Entry 1S0N (X-ray diffraction, 2.80 A resolution); this record covers chains T and A of the 3 polymer chains in the assembly.

[Chain T]
Molecule: 18-nt DNA strand
Sequence (18 nucleotides; numbered 1 to 18; the number before each row is that of its first residue):
     1 TACGACGTGATCAGTGCC

[Chain A]
Protein: DNA polymerase IV
Organism: Sulfolobus solfataricus
Notes: EC 2.7.7.7
UniProt: Q97W02 (DPO42_SULSO); residue numbers follow UniProt; this construct covers 1-352
Sequence (352 residues; numbered 1 to 352; the number before each row is that of its first residue):
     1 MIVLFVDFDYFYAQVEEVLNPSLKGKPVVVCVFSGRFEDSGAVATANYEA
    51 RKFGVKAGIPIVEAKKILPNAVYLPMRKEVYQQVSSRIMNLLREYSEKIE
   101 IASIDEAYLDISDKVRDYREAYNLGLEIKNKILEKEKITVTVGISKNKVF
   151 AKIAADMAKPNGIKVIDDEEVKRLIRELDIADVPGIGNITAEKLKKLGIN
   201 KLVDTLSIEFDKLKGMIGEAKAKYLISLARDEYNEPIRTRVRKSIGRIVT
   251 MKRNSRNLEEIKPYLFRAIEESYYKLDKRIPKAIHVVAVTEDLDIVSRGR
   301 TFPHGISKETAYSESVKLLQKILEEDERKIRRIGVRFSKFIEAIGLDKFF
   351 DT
Disordered / not traced: 342-352
Curated features (UniProtKB/Swiss-Prot):
  - active site: Glu-106
  - binding site (Mg(2+)): Asp-7, Asp-105
  - site: Tyr-12 (Substrate discrimination)
  - mutagenesis: Asp-105 to Glu-106 (Loss of function), Glu-342 to Thr-352 (Almost complete loss of interaction with PCNA)
Ion coordination: Ca2+ site 1: Asp-7, Glu-106 (together with 2'-deoxycytidine-5'-triphosphate); Ca2+ site 2: Asp-7, Phe-8, Asp-105 (together with 2'-deoxycytidine-5'-triphosphate); Ca2+ site 3: Ala-181, Ile-186
Small-molecule neighbours: 2'-deoxycytidine-5'-triphosphate (DCP): Asp-7, Phe-8, Asp-9, Tyr-10, Phe-11, Tyr-12, Ala-44, Thr-45, Tyr-48, Arg-51, Ala-57, Met-76, Ile-104, Asp-105, Glu-106, Lys-159
From the paper describing this entry:
  - catalytic residues: Asp-7, Asp-105, Glu-106
  - Ca2+ coordination: Asp-7, Asp-105

[How chain T and chain A interact]
Residue-residue contacts (35):
  DT1(T) / Phe-37(A)  stacking on the base
  DA2(T) / Phe-37(A)  phosphate contact
  DA2(T) / Pro-60(A)  sugar contact
  DC3(T) / Gly-58(A)  sugar contact
  DG4(T) / Val-32(A)  sugar contact
  DG4(T) / Ala-42(A)  base contact
  DG4(T) / Ala-44(A)  base contact
  DG4(T) / Met-76(A)  base contact
  DG4(T) / Arg-331(A)  salt bridge to the phosphate
  DA5(T) / Val-32(A)  sugar contact
  DA5(T) / Phe-33(A)  sugar contact
  DA5(T) / Ser-34(A)  sugar contact
  DA5(T) / Ile-248(A)  phosphate contact
  DA5(T) / Thr-250(A)  hydrogen bond to the phosphate
  DA5(T) / Arg-332(A)  salt bridge to the phosphate
  DC6(T) / Val-32(A)  sugar contact
  DC6(T) / Arg-247(A)  salt bridge to the phosphate
  DC6(T) / Arg-332(A)  sugar contact
  DG7(T) / Gly-246(A)  phosphate contact
  DG7(T) / Arg-247(A)  phosphate contact
  DG7(T) / Ile-248(A)  hydrogen bond to the phosphate
  DG7(T) / Lys-275(A)  salt bridge to the phosphate
  DT8(T) / Arg-242(A)  hydrogen bond to the phosphate
  DT8(T) / Ser-244(A)  sugar contact
  DT8(T) / Ile-245(A)  phosphate contact
  DT8(T) / Gly-246(A)  hydrogen bond to the phosphate
  DT8(T) / Arg-336(A)  salt bridge to the phosphate
  DG9(T) / Arg-242(A)  salt bridge to the phosphate
  DG9(T) / Lys-243(A)  hydrogen bond to the phosphate
  DG9(T) / Ser-244(A)  hydrogen bond to the phosphate
  DA10(T) / Lys-243(A)  salt bridge to the phosphate
  DT11(T) / Ala-220(A)  phosphate contact
  DC12(T) / Gly-218(A)  phosphate contact
  DC12(T) / Glu-219(A)  hydrogen bond to the phosphate
  DC12(T) / Ala-220(A)  hydrogen bond to the phosphate
Interface residues without a listed pair, chain A (30 interface residues in all): Gly-41, Val-43, Lys-78, Lys-221, Val-241, Leu-293

[Summary]
12 residues of chain T and 30 residues of chain A are in contact; the contacts include 8 hydrogen bonds, 7
salt bridges and 1 aromatic stacking contact. Polar contacts include DA5(T)/Thr-250(A), DG7(T)/Ile-248(A) and
DT8(T)/Arg-242(A). Chain A binds 2'-deoxycytidine-5'-triphosphate. From the paper: catalytic residues
Asp-7(A), Asp-105(A) and Glu-106(A); Ca2+ coordination by Asp-7(A) and Asp-105(A).
Chain T is an 18-nt DNA strand and chain A is DNA polymerase IV (Sulfolobus solfataricus); the structure,
Snapshots of replication through an abasic lesion: structural basis for base substitution and frameshift, was
determined by X-ray diffraction together with 1S0O, 1S10 and 1N56 from the same study.
